6X19 - chains B and G of the 5 polymer chains in the assembly; structure by electron microscopy, 2.10 A resolution.

Chain B:
Molecule: Guanine nucleotide-binding protein G(I)/G(S)/G(T) subunit beta-1
From: Homo sapiens
Reference sequence: P62873 (GBB1_HUMAN); residue numbers follow UniProt; this construct covers 2-340
Chain sequence (340 residues; row label = number of the first residue in the row):
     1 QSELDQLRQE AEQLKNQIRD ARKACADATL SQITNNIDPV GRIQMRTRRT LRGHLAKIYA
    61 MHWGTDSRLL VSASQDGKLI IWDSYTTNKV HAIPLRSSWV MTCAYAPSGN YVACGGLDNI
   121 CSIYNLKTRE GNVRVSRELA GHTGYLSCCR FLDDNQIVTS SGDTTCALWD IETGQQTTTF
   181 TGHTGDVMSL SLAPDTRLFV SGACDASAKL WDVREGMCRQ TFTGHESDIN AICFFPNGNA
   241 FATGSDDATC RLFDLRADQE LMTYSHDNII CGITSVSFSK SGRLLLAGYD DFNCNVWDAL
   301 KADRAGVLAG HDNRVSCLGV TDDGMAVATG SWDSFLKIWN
Unresolved in the structure: 1-2
Differences from the reference sequence: expression tag (1)
Swiss-Prot annotation at these positions:
  - modified residue: Ser2 (N-acetylserine), His266 (Phosphohistidine)
  - natural variant: Leu30 (L30F: In MRD42; uncertain significance), Arg52 (R52G: In MRD42), Gly64 (G64V: In MRD42), Asp76 (D76E: In MRD42; D76G: In MRD42), Gly77 (G77S: In MRD42), Lys78 (K78R: In MRD42), Ile80 (I80N: In MRD42; I80T: In MRD42), His91 (H91R: In MRD42; uncertain significance), Ala92 (A92T: In MRD42), Pro94 (P94S: In MRD42), Leu95 (L95P: In MRD42), Arg96 (R96L: In MRD42), 5 further natural variant entries in UniProt

Chain G:
Molecule: Guanine nucleotide-binding protein G(I)/G(S)/G(O) subunit gamma-2
From: Homo sapiens
Reference sequence: P59768 (GBG2_HUMAN); residue numbers follow UniProt; this construct covers 5-62
Chain sequence (58 residues; row label = number of the first residue in the row):
     5 NTASIAQARK LVEQLKMEAN IDRIKVSKAA ADLMAYCEAH AKEDPLLTPV PASENPFR
Unresolved in the structure: 5

How chain B and chain G interact:
Contacting residue pairs - 90 pairs, chain B then chain G:
  Leu4(B) with Ser8(G); Ile9(G); Ala12(G), hydrophobic
  Leu7(B) with Ile9(G), hydrophobic; Val16(G)
  Glu10(B) with Val16(G)
  Ala11(B) with Leu19(G), hydrophobic
  Leu14(B) with Val16(G); Leu19(G), hydrophobic; Lys20(G)
  Lys15(B) with Leu19(G)
  Gln17(B) with Ala23(G)
  Ile18(B) with Leu19(G); Glu22(G); Ala23(G), hydrophobic; Arg27(G)
  Ala21(B) with Arg27(G)
  Ala24(B) with Lys29(G), hydrogen bond (backbone-side chain)
  Cys25(B) with Arg27(G); Ile28(G), hydrogen bond (side chain-backbone); Lys29(G); Val30(G), hydrogen bond (backbone-backbone)
  Ala26(B) with Val30(G), hydrophobic
  Asp27(B) with Lys29(G); Val30(G), hydrogen bond (side chain-backbone); Ser31(G), hydrogen bond
  Ala28(B) with Val30(G)
  Leu30(B) with Ala34(G), hydrophobic
  Ile33(B) with Ala34(G), hydrophobic; Met38(G), hydrophobic
  Ile37(B) with Met38(G), hydrophobic
  Val40(B) with Leu51(G), hydrophobic
  Met45(B) with Leu50(G), hydrophobic
  Arg48(B) with Phe61(G); Arg62(G)
  Arg49(B) with Pro60(G); Phe61(G), hydrogen bond (side chain-backbone); Arg62(G)
  Ser84(B) with Phe61(G)
  Tyr85(B) with Pro60(G); Phe61(G), hydrophobic
  Thr181(B) with Lys14(G)
  Met217(B) with Met21(G), hydrophobic
  Cys218(B) with Gln18(G), hydrogen bond (backbone-side chain)
  Arg219(B) with Glu22(G)
  Gln220(B) with Ile25(G)
  Thr221(B) with Glu22(G), hydrogen bond
  Phe235(B) with Leu37(G), hydrophobic; Tyr40(G), hydrophobic; Cys41(G), hydrophobic
  Pro236(B) with Tyr40(G)
  Asn237(B) with Leu37(G); Tyr40(G)
  Asp254(B) with Ala33(G); Leu37(G)
  Arg256(B) with Asp26(G); Arg27(G); Ile28(G), hydrogen bond (backbone-backbone); Lys32(G); Asp36(G), salt bridge
  Ala257(B) with Ile28(G); Val30(G), hydrophobic
  Asp258(B) with Ile25(G); Arg27(G), salt bridge
  Gln259(B) with Val30(G)
  Leu261(B) with Val30(G), hydrophobic; Leu37(G), hydrophobic
  Ser279(B) with Asp48(G), hydrogen bond
  Lys280(B) with Asp48(G)
  Ser281(B) with Tyr40(G); Cys41(G); His44(G); Asp48(G), hydrogen bond
  Arg283(B) with Leu51(G)
  Leu284(B) with Leu50(G); Leu51(G), hydrophobic
  Leu300(B) with Met38(G), hydrophobic; Cys41(G), hydrophobic
  Asp323(B) with Pro49(G)
  Gly324(B) with Pro49(G); Leu50(G)
  Met325(B) with Pro49(G), hydrophobic; Leu50(G); Val54(G), hydrophobic; Pro60(G)
  Ala326(B) with Phe61(G), hydrophobic
  Val327(B) with Leu50(G), hydrophobic
  Ile338(B) with Phe61(G), hydrophobic
  Asn340(B) with Asn59(G), hydrogen bond; Phe61(G)
Also at the interface, not in a pair above, chain B (61 interface residues in all): Glu3, Arg22, Thr34, Ile43, Trp63, Ser67, Ala240, Leu252, Gly282, Val320
Also at the interface, not in a pair above, chain G (40 interface residues in all): Arg13, Ala35, Ala45, Glu47

Overview:
61 residues of chain B and 40 residues of chain G are in contact; the contacts include 12 hydrogen bonds and 2
salt bridges. Among the polar pairs are Arg256(B)-Asp36(G), Asp258(B)-Arg27(G) and Ala24(B)-Lys29(G).
Here chain B is Guanine nucleotide-binding protein G(I)/G(S)/G(T) subunit beta-1 and chain G is Guanine
nucleotide-binding protein G(I)/G(S)/G(O) subunit gamma-2, both from Homo sapiens. Entry 6X19 (Non peptide
agonist CHU-128, bound to Glucagon-Like peptide-1 (GLP-1) Receptor) was determined by electron microscopy
(same publication as 6X18 and 6X1A).
